PDB entry 1GUM | X-ray diffraction, 3.00 A resolution | chains A and B

Chain A (and B):
Name: Protein (glutathione transferase A4-4)
From: Homo sapiens
Notes: EC 2.5.1.18; chain B of this document is another copy of the same molecule, construct and numbering; everything in this record applies to it too
UniProt: O15217 (GSTA4_HUMAN); residue numbers follow UniProt; this construct covers 1-222
Amino-acid sequence (222 residues; each row starts with the number of its first residue):
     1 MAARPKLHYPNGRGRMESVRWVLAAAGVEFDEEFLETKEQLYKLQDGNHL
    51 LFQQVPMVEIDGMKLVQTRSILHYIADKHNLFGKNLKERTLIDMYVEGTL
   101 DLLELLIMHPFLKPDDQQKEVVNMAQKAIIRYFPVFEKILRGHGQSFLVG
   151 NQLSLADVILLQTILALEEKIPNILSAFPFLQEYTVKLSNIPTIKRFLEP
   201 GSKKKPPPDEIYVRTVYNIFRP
Disordered / not traced: 1-3, 221-222
Curated features (UniProtKB/Swiss-Prot):
  - binding site (glutathione): Y9, Q54, V55, Q67, T68
  - binding site (substrate): Y212
  - modified residue: M1 (N-acetylmethionine)

How chain A and chain B interact:
Pairs across the interface - 48 pairs, chain A then chain B:
  L51(A) - V135(B)  hydrophobic
  F52(A) - M94(B)
  F52(A) - G98(B)
  F52(A) - R131(B)
  F52(A) - Y132(B)  hydrophobic
  F52(A) - V135(B)  hydrophobic
  Q53(A) - R131(B)
  Q54(A) - R131(B)
  Q54(A) - Y132(B)  hydrogen bond
  M63(A) - K87(B)
  M63(A) - T90(B)
  K64(A) - M94(B)
  L65(A) - M94(B)  hydrophobic
  V66(A) - M94(B)
  Q67(A) - E97(B)
  Q67(A) - G98(B)
  Q67(A) - D101(B)  hydrogen bond
  R69(A) - R69(B)
  S70(A) - D93(B)  hydrogen bond
  S70(A) - M94(B)
  S70(A) - E97(B)
  H73(A) - H73(B)
  H73(A) - D93(B)  salt bridge
  Y74(A) - L86(B)  hydrophobic
  Y74(A) - K87(B)  hydrogen bond
  L86(A) - Y74(B)  hydrophobic
  K87(A) - M63(B)
  K87(A) - Y74(B)  hydrogen bond
  R89(A) - R89(B)
  D93(A) - S70(B)  hydrogen bond
  D93(A) - H73(B)  salt bridge
  M94(A) - F52(B)
  M94(A) - K64(B)
  M94(A) - L65(B)  hydrophobic
  M94(A) - V66(B)
  M94(A) - S70(B)
  E97(A) - Q67(B)
  E97(A) - S70(B)
  G98(A) - F52(B)
  G98(A) - Q67(B)
  D101(A) - Q67(B)
  R131(A) - F52(B)
  R131(A) - Q53(B)
  R131(A) - Q54(B)
  Y132(A) - F52(B)  hydrophobic
  Y132(A) - Q54(B)
  V135(A) - L51(B)
  V135(A) - F52(B)  hydrophobic
Also at the interface, not in a pair above, chain A (29 interface residues in all): D77, K78, T90, Y95, F136
Also at the interface, not in a pair above, chain B (29 interface residues in all): D77, K78, Y95, F136

Summary:
Chain A and chain B each contribute 29 residues to their interface, with 6 hydrogen bonds and 2 salt bridges.
Polar pairs include H73(A)-D93(B), Q54(A)-Y132(B) and Q67(A)-D101(B). From UniProt: 5 glutathione-binding
residues and substrate-binding residue Y212(A) on chain A.
Both chains are Protein (glutathione transferase A4-4) (Homo sapiens). Entry 1GUM (Human glutathione
transferase A4-4 without ligands) was determined by X-ray diffraction (same publication as 1GUL).
